7EMC - chains A and B of the 3 polymer chains in the assembly; structure by X-ray diffraction, 1.90 A resolution.

[Chain A]
Molecule: Leucocyte antigen
From: Sus scrofa
UniProt: O19075 (O19075_PIG); residues 1-275 here correspond to UniProt positions 22-296 (UniProt number = residue number + 21)
Sequence (275 residues; numbered 1 to 275; the number before each row is that of its first residue):
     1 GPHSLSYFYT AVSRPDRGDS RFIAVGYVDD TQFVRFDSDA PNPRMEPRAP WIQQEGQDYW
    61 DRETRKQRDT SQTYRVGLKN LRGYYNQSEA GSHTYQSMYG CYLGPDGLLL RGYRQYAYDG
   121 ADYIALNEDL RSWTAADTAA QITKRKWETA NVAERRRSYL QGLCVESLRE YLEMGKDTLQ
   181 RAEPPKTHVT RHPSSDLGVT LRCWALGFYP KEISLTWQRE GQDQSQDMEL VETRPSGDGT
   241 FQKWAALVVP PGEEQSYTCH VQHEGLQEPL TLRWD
Cystine bridges: Cys101-Cys164, Cys203-Cys259

[Chain B]
Molecule: Beta-2-microglobulin
From: Sus scrofa
UniProt: Q07717 (B2MG_PIG); residues 1-98 here correspond to UniProt positions 21-118 (UniProt number = residue number + 20)
Sequence (100 residues; numbered -1 to 98; the number before each row is that of its first residue; numbers below 1 keep their minus sign (Glu-1 is residue -1)):
    -1 EFVARPPKVQ VYSRHPAENG KPNYLNCYVS GFHPPQIEID LLKNGEKMNA EQSDLSFSKD
    59 WSFYLLVHTE FTPNAVDQYS CRVKHVTLDK PKIVKWDRDH
Not modelled in the structure: -1 to 0
Construct notes: expression tag (-1 to 0)
Cystine bridges: Cys25-Cys79

[Interface between chain A and chain B]
Residue-residue contacts (62; chain A residue first):
  Phe8(A) - Phe55(B)
  Tyr9(A) - Phe55(B)
  Thr10(A) - Leu53(B)
  Thr10(A) - Phe55(B)
  Thr10(A) - Phe61(B)
  Val12(A) - Pro33(B)  hydrophobic
  Val12(A) - Gln34(B)
  Ile23(A) - Leu53(B)
  Val25(A) - Asp52(B)
  Val25(A) - Leu53(B)
  Val25(A) - Ser54(B)
  Tyr27(A) - Ser54(B)  hydrogen bond
  Tyr27(A) - Tyr62(B)  hydrogen bond
  Gln32(A) - Asp52(B)  hydrogen bond
  Arg35(A) - Asp52(B)  salt bridge
  Arg48(A) - Asp52(B)  salt bridge
  Ser92(A) - Gln34(B)  hydrogen bond
  Thr94(A) - Pro33(B)
  Gln96(A) - His31(B)  hydrogen bond
  Gln96(A) - Phe55(B)
  Gln96(A) - Trp59(B)  hydrogen bond (side chain-backbone)
  Gln96(A) - Phe61(B)
  Ser97(A) - Phe55(B)
  Met98(A) - Phe55(B)  hydrophobic
  Met98(A) - Lys57(B)
  Met98(A) - Trp59(B)  hydrophobic
  Tyr113(A) - Lys57(B)
  Gln115(A) - Lys57(B)  hydrogen bond
  Gln115(A) - Trp59(B)
  Tyr116(A) - Trp59(B)
  Ala117(A) - Trp59(B)  hydrophobic
  Asp119(A) - His31(B)
  Gly120(A) - Arg3(B)  hydrogen bond (backbone-side chain)
  Gly120(A) - His31(B)
  Asp122(A) - Trp59(B)  hydrogen bond
  His192(A) - Asp97(B)  salt bridge
  Arg202(A) - Asp97(B)  hydrogen bond (side chain-backbone)
  Arg202(A) - His98(B)
  Trp204(A) - Asp97(B)
  Trp204(A) - His98(B)
  Leu206(A) - Pro14(B)
  Val231(A) - Gln8(B)
  Glu232(A) - Lys6(B)  salt bridge
  Glu232(A) - Gln8(B)  hydrogen bond (backbone-side chain)
  Glu232(A) - Tyr26(B)
  Glu232(A) - Ser28(B)  hydrogen bond
  Arg234(A) - Gln8(B)  hydrogen bond
  Arg234(A) - Tyr10(B)
  Arg234(A) - Tyr26(B)
  Arg234(A) - His98(B)  hydrogen bond (side chain-backbone)
  Pro235(A) - Tyr10(B)  hydrogen bond (backbone-side chain)
  Pro235(A) - Asn24(B)
  Pro235(A) - Tyr26(B)
  Ser236(A) - Arg12(B)  hydrogen bond (backbone-side chain)
  Ser236(A) - Asn24(B)  hydrogen bond (backbone-side chain)
  Gly237(A) - Arg12(B)  hydrogen bond (backbone-side chain)
  Gly237(A) - Leu64(B)
  Asp238(A) - Arg12(B)
  Gln242(A) - Tyr10(B)
  Gln242(A) - Ser11(B)  hydrogen bond (side chain-backbone)
  Gln242(A) - Arg12(B)  hydrogen bond (side chain-backbone)
  Trp244(A) - His98(B)  hydrogen bond (side chain-backbone)
Interface residues without a listed pair, chain A (37 interface residues in all): His188, Thr233
Interface residues without a listed pair, chain B (28 interface residues in all): Pro32, Glu49, Ser56, Arg96

[Summary]
Chain A and chain B form an interface of 37 and 28 residues respectively; the contacts include 21 hydrogen
bonds and 4 salt bridges. Among the polar pairs are Arg35(A)-Asp52(B), Arg48(A)-Asp52(B) and
His192(A)-Asp97(B).
Here chain A is Leucocyte antigen and chain B is Beta-2-microglobulin, both from Sus scrofa. Entry 7EMC
(Mooring Stone-Like Arg114 Pulls Diverse Bulged Peptides: First Insight into African Swine Fever Virus-Derived
T Cell ...) was determined by X-ray diffraction (same publication as 7EM9, 7EMA, 7EMB and 7EMD).
